PDB entry 8WID | electron microscopy, 3.50 A resolution | chains a and l of the 23 polymer chains in the assembly

== Chain a ==
Molecule: 16S rRNA
Source organism: Mycolicibacterium smegmatis MC2 155
Sequence (1516 nucleotides; each row starts with the number of its first residue):
     7 UUUGGAGAGU UUGAUCCUGG CUCAGGACGA ACGCUGGCGG CGUGCUUAAC ACAUGCAAGU
    67 CGAACGGAAA GGCCCUUUCG GGGGUACUCG AGUGGCGAAC GGGUGAGUAA CACGUGGGUG
   127 AUCUGCCCUG CACUUUGGGA UAAGCCUGGG AAACUGGGUC UAAUACCGAA UACACCCUGC
   187 UGGUCGCAUG GCCUGGUAGG GGAAAGCUUU UGCGGUGUGG GAUGGGCCCG CGGCCUAUCA
   247 GCUUGUUGGU GGGGUGAUGG CCUACCAAGG CGACGACGGG UAGCCGGCCU GAGAGGGUGA
   307 CCGGCCACAC UGGGACUGAG AUACGGCCCA GACUCCUACG GGAGGCAGCA GUGGGGAAUA
   367 UUGCACAAUG GGCGCAAGCC UGAUGCAGCG ACGCCGCGUG AGGGAUGACG GCCUUCGGGU
   427 UGUAAACCUC UUUCAGCACA GACGAAGCGC AAGUGACGGU AUGUGCAGAA GAAGGACCGG
   487 CCAACUACGU GCCAGCAGCC GCGGUAAUAC GUAGGGUCCG AGCGUUGUCC GGAAUUACUG
   547 GGCGUAAAGA GCUCGUAGGU GGUUUGUCGC GUUGUUCGUG AAAACUCACA GCUUAACUGU
   607 GGGCGUGCGG GCGAUACGGG CAGACUAGAG UACUGCAGGG GAGACUGGAA UUCCUGGUGU
   667 AGCGGUGGAA UGCGCAGAUA UCAGGAGGAA CACCGGUGGC GAAGGCGGGU CUCUGGGCAG
   727 UAACUGACGC UGAGGAGCGA AAGCGUGGGG AGCGAACAGG AUUAGAUACC CUGGUAGUCC
   787 ACGCCGUAAA CGGUGGGUAC UAGGUGUGGG UUUCCUUCCU UGGGAUCCGU GCCGUAGCUA
   847 ACGCAUUAAG UACCCCGCCU GGGGAGUACG GCCGCAAGGC UAAAACUCAA AGGAAUUGAC
   907 GGGGGCCCGC ACAAGCGGCG GAGCAUGUGG AUUAAUUCGA UGCAACGCGA AGAACCUUAC
   967 CUGGGUUUGA CAUGCACAGG ACGCCGGCAG AGAUGUCGGU UCCCUUGUGG CCUGUGUGCA
  1027 GGUGGUGCAU GGCUGUCGUC AGCUCGUGUC GUGAGAUGUU GGGUUAAGUC CCGCAACGAG
  1087 CGCAACCCUU GUCUCAUGUU GCCAGCACGU UAUGGUGGGG ACUCGUGAGA GACUGCCGGG
  1147 GUCAACUCGG AGGAAGGUGG GGAUGACGUC AAGUCAUCAU GCCCCUUAUG UCCAGGGCUU
  1207 CACACAUGCU ACAAUGGCCG GUACAAAGGG CUGCGAUGCC GUGAGGUGGA GCGAAUCCUU
  1267 UCAAAGCCGG UCUCAGUUCG GAUCGGGGUC UGCAACUCGA CCCCGUGAAG UCGGAGUCGC
  1327 UAGUAAUCGC AGAUCAGCAA CGCUGCGGUG AAUACGUUCC CGGGCCUUGU ACACACCGCC
  1387 CGUCACGUCA UGAAAGUCGG UAACACCCGA AGCCGGUGGC CUAACCCUUG UGGAGGGAGC
  1447 CGUCGAAGGU GGGAUCGGCG AUUGGGACGA AGUCGUAACA AGGUAGCCGU ACCGGAAGGU
  1507 GCGGCUGGAU CACCUC
Unresolved in the structure: 7

== Chain l ==
Name: 30S ribosomal protein S11
Source organism: Mycolicibacterium smegmatis MC2 155
UniProt: A0QSL6 (RS11_MYCS2); residue numbers follow UniProt; this construct covers 1-138
Amino-acid sequence (138 residues; numbered 1 to 138; the number before each row is that of its first residue):
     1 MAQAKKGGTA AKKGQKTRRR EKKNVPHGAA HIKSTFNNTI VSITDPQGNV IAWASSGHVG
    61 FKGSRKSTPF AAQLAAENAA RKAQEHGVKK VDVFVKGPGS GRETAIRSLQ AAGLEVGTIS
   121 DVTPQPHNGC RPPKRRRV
Unresolved in the structure: 1-22, 138

== Chain a / chain l interface ==
Residue-residue contacts - 70 pairs, chain a then chain l:
  G654(a) with His-127(l), base contact
  A655(a) with Gln-125(l), hydrogen bond to the sugar; Pro-126(l), base contact; His-127(l), hydrogen bond to the base; Gly-129(l), base contact
  A656(a) with Pro-124(l), phosphate contact; Pro-126(l), sugar contact; Cys-130(l), base contact
  U657(a) with Cys-130(l), sugar contact
  G663(a) with Gly-48(l), hydrogen bond to the base; Asn-49(l), hydrogen bond to the base
  U664(a) with Asn-49(l), sugar contact; Val-50(l), hydrogen bond to the sugar
  G665(a) with Lys-23(l), salt bridge to the phosphate; Val-50(l), sugar contact; Trp-53(l), hydrogen bond to the sugar
  U666(a) with Trp-53(l), hydrogen bond to the sugar
  A667(a) with His-58(l), phosphate contact
  G668(a) with Trp-53(l), sugar contact; Ser-55(l), phosphate contact; His-58(l), salt bridge to the phosphate
  C669(a) with Asn-38(l), phosphate contact; Ser-55(l), hydrogen bond to the phosphate; Gly-57(l), hydrogen bond to the phosphate; Lys-66(l), salt bridge to the phosphate
  G670(a) with Asn-38(l), phosphate contact
  G671(a) with Asn-37(l), hydrogen bond to the phosphate; Lys-66(l), hydrogen bond to the base
  U672(a) with Asn-37(l), hydrogen bond to the phosphate; Gly-63(l), base contact; Ser-64(l), hydrogen bond to the base; Arg-136(l), hydrogen bond to the phosphate
  G673(a) with Arg-136(l), salt bridge to the phosphate
  G674(a) with Ser-64(l), hydrogen bond to the phosphate
  A675(a) with Gly-63(l), phosphate contact; Ser-64(l), hydrogen bond to the phosphate
  A684(a) with Trp-53(l), base contact
  U685(a) with Ile-40(l), base contact
  A686(a) with Lys-33(l), salt bridge to the phosphate; Ser-42(l), hydrogen bond to the sugar; Val-50(l), base contact
  U687(a) with His-31(l), sugar contact; Gly-48(l), hydrogen bond to the sugar; Val-50(l), sugar contact; Lys-96(l), salt bridge to the phosphate
  C688(a) with Gln-47(l), sugar contact; Gly-48(l), sugar contact
  G694(a) with Cys-130(l), base contact
  A696(a) with Asn-128(l), hydrogen bond to the sugar; Gly-129(l), base contact
  C697(a) with Asn-128(l), sugar contact
  A698(a) with Gln-125(l), sugar contact; His-127(l), stacking on the base; Asn-128(l), sugar contact
  G758(a) with Arg-131(l), hydrogen bond to the sugar
  C759(a) with Arg-131(l), sugar contact; Pro-133(l), phosphate contact
  G760(a) with Lys-134(l), phosphate contact
  A761(a) with Lys-134(l), salt bridge to the phosphate
  C775(a) with Arg-137(l), phosphate contact
  C776(a) with Arg-136(l), hydrogen bond to the phosphate; Arg-137(l), phosphate contact
  C777(a) with Arg-136(l), salt bridge to the phosphate
  U1490(a) with Arg-137(l), hydrogen bond to the base
  U1506(a) with Lys-134(l), phosphate contact; Arg-137(l), salt bridge to the phosphate
  G1507(a) with Lys-134(l), salt bridge to the phosphate; Arg-137(l), salt bridge to the phosphate
  C1508(a) with Arg-131(l), salt bridge to the phosphate
  G1509(a) with Arg-131(l), salt bridge to the phosphate
Also at the interface, not in a pair above, chain a (39 interface residues in all): A695
Also at the interface, not in a pair above, chain l (38 interface residues in all): Thr-35, Thr-44, Ile-51, Ser-56, Lys-62, Pro-132, Arg-135

== Summary ==
The interface between chain a and chain l involves 39 residues on one side and 38 on the other; the contacts
include 22 hydrogen bonds, 13 salt bridges and 1 aromatic stacking contact. Polar pairs include
A655(a)/His-127(l), G663(a)/Gly-48(l) and G663(a)/Asn-49(l).
Chain a is 16S rRNA and chain l is 30S ribosomal protein S11, both from Mycolicibacterium smegmatis MC2 155;
the structure, Cryo- EM structure of Mycobacterium smegmatis 30S ribosomal subunit (body 2) of 70S ribosome,
E- tRNA ..., was determined by electron microscopy (same publication as 8WHX, 8WHY, 8WI7, 8WI8, 8WI9, 8WIB,
8WIC and 8WIF).
